PDB entry 8R48 | X-ray diffraction, 2.24 A resolution | chain A

# Chain A
Molecule: Alpha-1,4 glucan phosphorylase L-1 isozyme, chloroplastic/amyloplastic
Source organism: Solanum tuberosum
Notes: EC 2.4.1.1
UniProtKB: P04045 (PHSL1_SOLTU); residues 1-916 here correspond to UniProt positions 51-966 (UniProt number = residue number + 50)
Sequence (916 residues; row label = number of the first residue in the row):
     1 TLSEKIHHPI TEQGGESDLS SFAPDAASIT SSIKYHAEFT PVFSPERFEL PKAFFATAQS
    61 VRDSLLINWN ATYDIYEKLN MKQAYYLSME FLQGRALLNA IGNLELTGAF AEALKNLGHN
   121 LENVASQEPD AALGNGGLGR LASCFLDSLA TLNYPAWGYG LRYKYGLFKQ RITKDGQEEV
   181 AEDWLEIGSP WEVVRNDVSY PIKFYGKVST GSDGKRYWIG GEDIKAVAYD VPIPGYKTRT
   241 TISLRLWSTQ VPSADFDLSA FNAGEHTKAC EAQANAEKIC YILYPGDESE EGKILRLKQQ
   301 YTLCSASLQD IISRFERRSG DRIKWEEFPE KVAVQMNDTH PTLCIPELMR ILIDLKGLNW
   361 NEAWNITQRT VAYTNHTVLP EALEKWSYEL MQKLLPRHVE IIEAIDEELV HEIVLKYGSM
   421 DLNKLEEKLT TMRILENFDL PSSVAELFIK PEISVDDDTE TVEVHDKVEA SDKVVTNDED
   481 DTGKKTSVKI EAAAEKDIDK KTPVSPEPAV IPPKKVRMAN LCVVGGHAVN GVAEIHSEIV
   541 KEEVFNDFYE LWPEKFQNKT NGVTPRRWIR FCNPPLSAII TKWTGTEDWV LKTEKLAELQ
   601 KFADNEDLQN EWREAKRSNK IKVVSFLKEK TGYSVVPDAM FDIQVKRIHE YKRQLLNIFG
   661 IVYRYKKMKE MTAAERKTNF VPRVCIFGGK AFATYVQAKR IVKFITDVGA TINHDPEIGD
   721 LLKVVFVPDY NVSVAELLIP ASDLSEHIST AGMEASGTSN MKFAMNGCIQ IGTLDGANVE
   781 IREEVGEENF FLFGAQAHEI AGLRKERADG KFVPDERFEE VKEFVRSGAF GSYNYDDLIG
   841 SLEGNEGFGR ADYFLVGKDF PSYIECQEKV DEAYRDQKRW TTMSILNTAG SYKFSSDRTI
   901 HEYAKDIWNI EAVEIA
Disordered / not traced: 1-22, 447-510
Modified positions: K762 ((2S)-2-amino-6-[[3-hydroxy-2-methyl-5-(phosphonooxymethyl)pyridin-4-yl]methylideneamino]hexanoic acid; LLP)
Curated features (UniProtKB/Swiss-Prot):
  - modified residue: K762 (N6-(pyridoxal phosphate)lysine)

# Summary
Chain A is Alpha-1,4 glucan phosphorylase L-1 isozyme, chloroplastic/amyloplastic (Solanum tuberosum); the
structure, Structure of plastidial phosphorylase Pho1 from Solanum tuberosum at 2.2 Angstrom resolution, was
determined by X-ray diffraction (same publication as 8R4K, 8R49, 8R4G and 8R4J).
